7BP1 - chains A and C of the 4 polymer chains in the assembly; structure by X-ray diffraction, 1.97 A resolution.

[Chain A (and C)]
Protein: 2,3-dihydroxybenzoate decarboxylase
Organism: Fusarium oxysporum
Notes: chain C of this document is another copy of the same molecule, construct and numbering; everything in this record applies to it too
UniProt: A0A420U2F4 (A0A420U2F4_FUSOX); residues 2-337 here correspond to UniProt positions 1-336 (UniProt number = residue number - 1)
Amino-acid sequence (343 residues; numbered 1 to 343; the number before each row is that of its first residue):
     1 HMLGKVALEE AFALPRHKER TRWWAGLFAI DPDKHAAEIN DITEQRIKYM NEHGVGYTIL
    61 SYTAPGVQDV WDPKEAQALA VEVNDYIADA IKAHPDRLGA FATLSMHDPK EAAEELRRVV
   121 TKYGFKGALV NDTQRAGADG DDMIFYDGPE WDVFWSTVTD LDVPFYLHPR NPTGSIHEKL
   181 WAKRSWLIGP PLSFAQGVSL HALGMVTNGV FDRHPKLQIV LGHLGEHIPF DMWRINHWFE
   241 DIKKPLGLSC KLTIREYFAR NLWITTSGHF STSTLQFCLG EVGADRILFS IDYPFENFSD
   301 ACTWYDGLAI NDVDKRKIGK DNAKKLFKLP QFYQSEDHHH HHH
Not modelled in the structure: 1, 338-343 (chain C: 1, 337-343)
Differences from the reference sequence: expression tag (1, 338-343)
Residues lining bound ligands: catechol (CAQ): Glu-9, Trp-24, Phe-28, Ala-64, His-168, Pro-190, Phe-194, Asp-292, Phe-295

[Chain A / chain C interface]
Pairs across the interface - 38 pairs, chain A then chain C:
  Arg-255(A) with Ala-309(C); Ile-310(C); Asp-312(C)
  Glu-256(A) with Asp-312(C), hydrogen bond (backbone-side chain)
  Ala-259(A) with Val-313(C), hydrophobic
  Gln-276(A) with Gln-276(C), hydrogen bond (side chain-backbone); Gly-280(C)
  Leu-279(A) with Leu-279(C); Gly-280(C); Asn-311(C), hydrogen bond (backbone-side chain); Asp-314(C)
  Gly-280(A) with Gln-276(C); Leu-279(C); Ile-310(C); Asn-311(C), hydrogen bond (backbone-backbone)
  Glu-281(A) with Ala-309(C); Asn-311(C)
  Val-282(A) with Asn-311(C)
  Gly-283(A) with Asn-311(C); Asp-314(C)
  Asp-285(A) with Val-313(C); Lys-317(C), salt bridge
  Ala-309(A) with Arg-255(C)
  Ile-310(A) with Arg-255(C); Gly-280(C)
  Asn-311(A) with Arg-255(C); Leu-279(C), hydrogen bond (side chain-backbone); Gly-280(C), hydrogen bond (backbone-backbone); Glu-281(C); Val-282(C); Gly-283(C)
  Asp-312(A) with Ala-259(C)
  Val-313(A) with Ala-259(C), hydrophobic; Asp-285(C)
  Asp-314(A) with Leu-279(C); Gly-283(C)
  Lys-317(A) with Asp-285(C), salt bridge; Lys-317(C)
Interface residues without a listed pair, chain A (21 interface residues in all): Trp-233, Thr-253, Phe-277, Ala-284
Interface residues without a listed pair, chain C (20 interface residues in all): Trp-233, Glu-256, Phe-277, Ala-284

[Summary]
21 residues of chain A face 20 of chain C across their interface, with 6 hydrogen bonds and 2 salt bridges.
Polar pairs include Asp-285(A)/Lys-317(C), Glu-256(A)/Asp-312(C) and Gln-276(A)/Gln-276(C). Ligands of chain
A: catechol.
Both chains are 2,3-dihydroxybenzoate decarboxylase (Fusarium oxysporum). Entry 7BP1 (Crystal structure of 2,
3-dihydroxybenzoic acid decarboxylase from Fusarium oxysporum in complex with Catechol) was determined by
X-ray diffraction (same publication as 6M53 and 7BPC).
